Entry 7VRN (electron microscopy, 3.40 A resolution); this record covers chains I and J of the 13 polymer chains in the assembly.

Chain I (and J):
Molecule: Structural polyprotein
Source organism: Avian infectious bursal disease virus
Notes: EC 3.4.21.-; chain J of this document is another copy of the same molecule, construct and numbering; everything in this record applies to it too
UniProtKB: Q98VX2 (Q98VX2_IBDV); numbering as in UniProt (aligned over 1-441)
Chain sequence (441 residues; each row starts with the number of its first residue):
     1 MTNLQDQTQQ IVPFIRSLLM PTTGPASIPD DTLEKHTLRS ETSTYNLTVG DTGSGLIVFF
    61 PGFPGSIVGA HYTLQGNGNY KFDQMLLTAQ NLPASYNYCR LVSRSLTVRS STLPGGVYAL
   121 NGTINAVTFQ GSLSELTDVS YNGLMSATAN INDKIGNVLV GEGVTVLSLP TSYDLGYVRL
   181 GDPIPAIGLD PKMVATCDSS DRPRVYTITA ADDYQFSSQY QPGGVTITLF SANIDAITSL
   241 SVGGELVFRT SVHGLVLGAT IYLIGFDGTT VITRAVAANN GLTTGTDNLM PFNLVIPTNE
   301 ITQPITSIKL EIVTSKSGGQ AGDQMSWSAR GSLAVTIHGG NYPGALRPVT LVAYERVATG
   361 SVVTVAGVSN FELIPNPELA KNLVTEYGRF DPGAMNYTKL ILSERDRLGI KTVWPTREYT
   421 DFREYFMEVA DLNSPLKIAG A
Unresolved in the structure: 1, 6-11, 428-441 (chain J: 1, 428-441)

Chain I / chain J interface:
Residue-residue contacts (15; chain I residue first):
  R39(I) - K381(J)
  Q90(I) - N382(J)  hydrogen bond
  S95(I) - N382(J)  hydrogen bond
  Y96(I) - N382(J)  hydrogen bond
  L379(I) - L379(J)  hydrophobic
  L379(I) - N382(J)
  K381(I) - R39(J)  hydrogen bond (backbone-side chain)
  N382(I) - Q90(J)  hydrogen bond
  N382(I) - S95(J)
  N382(I) - Y96(J)  hydrogen bond
  N382(I) - L379(J)
  N382(I) - L383(J)
  L383(I) - N382(J)
  L383(I) - L383(J)  hydrophobic
  V384(I) - Q9(J)

Overview:
Chain I and chain J each contribute 9 residues to their interface, with 6 hydrogen bonds. Among the polar
pairs are Q90(I)-N382(J), S95(I)-N382(J) and Y96(I)-N382(J).
Both chains are Structural polyprotein (Avian infectious bursal disease virus). Entry 7VRN (Structure of
infectious bursal disease virus Gt strain) was determined by electron microscopy (same publication as 7VRP).
